Entry 7ZP6 (X-ray diffraction, 1.90 A resolution); this record covers chain A.

== Chain A ==
Name: Diisopropyl-fluorophosphatase
From: synthetic construct
Notes: EC 3.1.8.2
UniProtKB: Q7SIG4 (DFPA_LOLVU); numbering as in UniProt (aligned over 1-314)
Chain sequence (324 residues; each row starts with the number of its first residue):
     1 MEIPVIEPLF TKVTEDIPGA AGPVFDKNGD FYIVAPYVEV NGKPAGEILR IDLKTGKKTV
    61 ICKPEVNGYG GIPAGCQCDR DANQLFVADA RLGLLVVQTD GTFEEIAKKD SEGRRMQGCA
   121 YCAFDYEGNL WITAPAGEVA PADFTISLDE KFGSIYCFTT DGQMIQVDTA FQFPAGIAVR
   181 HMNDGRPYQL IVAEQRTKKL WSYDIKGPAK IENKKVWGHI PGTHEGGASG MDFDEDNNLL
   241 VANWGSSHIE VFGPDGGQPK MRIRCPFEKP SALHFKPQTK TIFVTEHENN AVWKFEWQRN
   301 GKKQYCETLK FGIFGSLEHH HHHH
Disordered / not traced: 1, 323-324
Differences from the reference sequence: engineered mutation A21 (Glu in Q7SIG4), Y37 (Glu in Q7SIG4), A90 (Met in Q7SIG4), A120 (Asn in Q7SIG4), Y121 (Asp in Q7SIG4), F144 (Tyr in Q7SIG4), I146 (Arg in Q7SIG4), L148 (Met in Q7SIG4), D149 (Gln in Q7SIG4), A175 (Asn in Q7SIG4), Q195 (Thr in Q7SIG4), R196 (Pro in Q7SIG4), S229 (Asp in Q7SIG4), A272 (Asn in Q7SIG4); expression tag (315-324)
Modified / non-standard residues: F173 (para-(benzoyl)-phenylalanine; PBF)
Disulfide bonds: C78-C306
UniProt features mapped onto this chain:
  - active site: H287 (Proton acceptor)
  - binding site (Ca(2+)): D232, L273, H274
  - mutagenesis: Q77 (Q77F: 100% decrease in activity; Q77W: No effect on activity; Q77Y: 6% increase in activity), H181 (H181N: 20% decrease in activity), H219 (H219N: 3% increase in activity), H224 (H224N: 14% increase in activity), D232 (D232S: 3% increase in activity. 19% decrease in activity; when associated with A-271), N237 (N237S: 4% decrease in activity), W244 (W244F: 44% decrease in activity; W244H: 27% decrease in activity; W244L: 62% decrease in activity; W244Y: No effect on activity), H248 (H248N: 4% increase in activity), S271 (S271A: 30% increase in activity. 19% decrease in activity; when associated with S-232), H274 (H274N: 85% decrease in activity), H287 (H287A: 90% decrease in activity; H287F: 36% decrease in activity; H287L: 21% decrease in activity; H287N: 97% decrease in activity; H287Q: 54% decrease in activity; H287W: 44% decrease in activity ...), Q304 (Q304F: 50% decrease in activity; Q304W: 3% decrease in activity), 1 further mutagenesis entry in UniProt
Reported in the primary citation:
  - mutagenesis - W244A: decreased catalytic activity
  - mutagenesis - Y121F (3-fold): decreased catalytic activity on substrate 1
  - mutagenesis - Q195A: decreased catalytic activity on 1
  - contacts within the chain: D149-R196 (hydrogen bond), R196-E225
  - mutagenesis - Y121F: increased catalytic activity on N-methylated substrate 13

== In short ==
Curated annotation (UniProt) lists active-site residue H287, 3 Ca2+-binding residues and 13 mutagenesis sites.
From the paper: W244A reduces catalytic activity; contacts within the chain involving D149, R196 and E225; 3
substitutions were tested in all.
Chain A is Diisopropyl-fluorophosphatase (synthetic construct); the structure, Crystal structure of evolved
photoenzyme EnT1.3, was determined by X-ray diffraction (same publication as 7ZP5 and 7ZP7).
